PDB entry 5IK2 | X-ray diffraction, 2.60 A resolution | chains G and H of the 8 polymer chains in the assembly

# Chain G
Molecule: ATP synthase gamma chain
From: Caldalkalibacillus thermarum TA2.A1
UniProtKB: F5LA73 (F5LA73_9BACI); residue numbers follow UniProt; this construct covers 2-286
Amino-acid sequence (285 residues; numbered 2 to 286; the number before each row is that of its first residue):
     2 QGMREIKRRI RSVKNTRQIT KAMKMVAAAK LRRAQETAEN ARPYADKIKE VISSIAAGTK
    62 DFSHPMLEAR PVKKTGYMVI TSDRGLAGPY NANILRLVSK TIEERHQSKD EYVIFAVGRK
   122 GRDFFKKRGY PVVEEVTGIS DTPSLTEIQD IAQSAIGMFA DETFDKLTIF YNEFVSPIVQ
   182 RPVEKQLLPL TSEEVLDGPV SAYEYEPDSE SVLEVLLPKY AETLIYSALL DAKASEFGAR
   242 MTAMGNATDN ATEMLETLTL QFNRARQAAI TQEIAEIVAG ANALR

# Chain H
Molecule: ATP synthase epsilon chain
From: Caldalkalibacillus thermarum TA2.A1
UniProtKB: F5LA71 (F5LA71_9BACI); residue numbers follow UniProt; this construct covers 1-134
Amino-acid sequence (134 residues; numbered 1 to 134; the number before each row is that of its first residue):
     1 MATVQVDIVT PERKVFQGEA DIVIARGVEG ELGVMAGHIP LVTPLKTAPV RIKQGDKETL
    61 IAVSGGFLEV RPDKVNILAD TAELPEEIAV EAAKKAKARH ETILKRLDKT DKDYLRHKRA
   121 LERAEVRLQV ANSK
Unresolved in the structure: 1-2
Sequence notes: engineered mutation A89 (Asp in F5LA71), A92 (Arg in F5LA71)

# How chain G and chain H interact
Residue-residue contacts (46):
  T38(G) with P11(H); E12(H)
  N41(G) with P11(H); E12(H); R13(H); K14(H)
  A42(G) with P11(H), hydrogen bond (backbone-backbone)
  Y45(G) with T10(H); P11(H); L78(H); A79(H), hydrogen bond (side chain-backbone); D80(H)
  K48(G) with E69(H), salt bridge; R71(H); N76(H); L78(H)
  I49(G) with F67(H), hydrophobic
  S145(G) with E12(H)
  L146(G) with P11(H), hydrophobic; E12(H), hydrogen bond (backbone-side chain)
  T147(G) with T81(H); R123(H)
  Q150(G) with D80(H), hydrogen bond; R123(H)
  D151(G) with R116(H), salt bridge
  A203(G) with P40(H)
  Y204(G) with P40(H); V42(H), hydrophobic; E69(H), hydrogen bond
  E205(G) with P40(H), hydrogen bond (backbone-backbone); L41(H); V42(H), hydrogen bond (backbone-backbone)
  Y206(G) with V42(H)
  E207(G) with E29(H); L32(H); L41(H); V42(H), hydrogen bond (backbone-backbone); T43(H), hydrogen bond (backbone-side chain); P44(H)
  P208(G) with E29(H)
  V213(G) with V42(H), hydrophobic
  L217(G) with F67(H), hydrophobic
  K220(G) with G65(H), hydrogen bond (side chain-backbone); D80(H), salt bridge
  Y227(G) with P11(H), hydrophobic; E12(H)
Other interface residues (no listed pair), chain G (24 interface residues in all): V52, Q154, V216
Other interface residues (no listed pair), chain H (28 interface residues in all): V9, V28, G66, V70, R119

# Overview
24 residues of chain G and 28 residues of chain H are in contact; the contacts include 10 hydrogen bonds and 3
salt bridges. Among the polar pairs are K48(G)-E69(H), D151(G)-R116(H) and K220(G)-D80(H).
Chain G is ATP synthase gamma chain and chain H is ATP synthase epsilon chain, both from Caldalkalibacillus
thermarum TA2.A1; the structure, Caldalaklibacillus thermarum F1-ATPase (epsilon mutant), was determined by
X-ray diffraction together with 5HKK from the same study.
